Entry 8FLR (electron microscopy, 2.94 A resolution); this record covers chains B and N of the 6 polymer chains in the assembly.

Chain B:
Protein: Guanine nucleotide-binding protein G(I)/G(S)/G(T) subunit beta-1
Source organism: Homo sapiens
Reference sequence: P62873 (GBB1_HUMAN); numbering as in UniProt (aligned over 2-340)
Chain sequence (340 residues; row label = number of the first residue in the row):
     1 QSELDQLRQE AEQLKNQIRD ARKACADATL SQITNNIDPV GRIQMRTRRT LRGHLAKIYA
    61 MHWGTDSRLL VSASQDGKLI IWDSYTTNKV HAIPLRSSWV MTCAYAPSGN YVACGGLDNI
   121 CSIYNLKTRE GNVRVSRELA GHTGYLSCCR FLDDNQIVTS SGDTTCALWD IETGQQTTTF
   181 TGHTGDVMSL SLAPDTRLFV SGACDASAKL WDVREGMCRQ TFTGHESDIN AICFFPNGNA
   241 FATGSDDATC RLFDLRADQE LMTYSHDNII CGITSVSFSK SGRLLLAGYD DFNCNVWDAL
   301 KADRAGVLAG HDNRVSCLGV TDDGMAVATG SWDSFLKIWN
Unresolved in the structure: 1-2
Differences from the reference sequence: expression tag (1)
Swiss-Prot annotation at these positions:
  - modified residue: Ser2 (N-acetylserine), His266 (Phosphohistidine)

Chain N:
Protein: Nanobody35
Source organism: Lama glama
Notes: antibody fragment or engineered binder
Chain sequence (128 residues; each row starts with the number of its first residue):
     1 QVQLQESGGG LVQPGGSLRL SCAASGFTFS NYKMNWVRQA PGKGLEWVSD ISQSGASISY
    61 TGSVKGRFTI SRDNAKNTLY LQMNSLKPED TAVYYCARCP APFTRDCFDV TSTTYAYRGQ
   121 GTQVTVSS
Unresolved in the structure: 127-128
Disulfide bonds: Cys22-Cys96, Cys99-Cys107

How chain B and chain N interact:
Residue-residue contacts - 25 pairs, chain B then chain N:
  Arg8(B) with Gln120(N), hydrogen bond
  Lys15(B) with Gln3(N), hydrogen bond
  Thr184(B) with Thr114(N)
  Cys204(B) with Ala116(N); Tyr117(N)
  Asp205(B) with Ala116(N); Tyr117(N)
  Ala206(B) with Tyr117(N), hydrogen bond (backbone-side chain)
  Thr223(B) with Gln1(N)
  Glu226(B) with Val2(N); Gly26(N); Phe27(N); Thr28(N); Tyr32(N), hydrogen bond; Arg98(N), hydrogen bond (backbone-side chain)
  Ser227(B) with Arg98(N); Pro100(N), hydrogen bond (side chain-backbone); Ala101(N); Tyr117(N)
  Asp228(B) with Pro100(N); Tyr117(N), hydrogen bond
  Asp246(B) with Pro102(N)
  Asp247(B) with Tyr32(N); Pro102(N)
  Ile270(B) with Phe103(N), hydrophobic
Other interface residues (no listed pair), chain B (16 interface residues in all): Glu12, Gly224, His225

Summary:
Chain B and chain N each contribute 16 residues to their interface; the contacts include 7 hydrogen bonds.
Among the polar pairs are Arg8(B)-Gln120(N), Lys15(B)-Gln3(N) and Ala206(B)-Tyr117(N).
Chain B is Guanine nucleotide-binding protein G(I)/G(S)/G(T) subunit beta-1 (Homo sapiens) and chain N is
Nanobody35 (Lama glama); the structure, Human PTH1R in complex with PTHrP and Gs, was determined by electron
microscopy together with 8FLQ, 8FLS, 8FLT and 8FLU from the same study.
